PDB entry 2BFP | X-ray diffraction, 2.55 A resolution | chains A and C of the 4 polymer chains in the assembly

[Chain A (and C)]
Protein: Pteridine reductase 1
Organism: Leishmania major
Notes: EC 1.5.1.33; chain C of this document is another copy of the same molecule, construct and numbering; everything in this record applies to it too
UniProt: Q01782 (PTR1_LEIMA); numbering as in UniProt (aligned over 1-288)
Amino-acid sequence (288 residues; numbered 1 to 288; the number before each row is that of its first residue):
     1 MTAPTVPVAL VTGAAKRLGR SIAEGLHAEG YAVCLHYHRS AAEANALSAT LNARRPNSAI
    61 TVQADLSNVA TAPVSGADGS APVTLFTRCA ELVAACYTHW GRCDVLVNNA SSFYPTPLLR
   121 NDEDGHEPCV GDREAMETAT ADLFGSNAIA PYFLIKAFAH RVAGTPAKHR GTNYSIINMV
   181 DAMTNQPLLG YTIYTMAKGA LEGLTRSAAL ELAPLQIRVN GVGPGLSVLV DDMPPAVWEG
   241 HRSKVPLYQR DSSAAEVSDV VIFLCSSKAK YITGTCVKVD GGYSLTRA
Disordered / not traced: 1-5, 74-80, 122-130 (chain C: 1-4, 74-80, 121-132, 231-239)
Small-molecule neighbours:
  - tetrahydrobiopterin (H4B): Arg17, Ser111, Ser112, Phe113, Asp181, Leu188, Tyr194, Gly225, Leu226, Leu229, Val230
  - NADP (NAP; NADP nicotinamide-adenine-dinucleotide phosphate): Gly13, Lys16, Arg17, Leu18, Gly19, His36, Tyr37, His38, Arg39, Ser40, Ala64, Asp65, Leu66, Ser67, Asn109, Ala110, Ser111, Ser112, Asp142, Ser146, Asn147, Met179, Val180, Asp181, Tyr194, Lys198, Pro224, Gly225, Leu226, Ser227
UniProt features mapped onto this chain:
  - active site: Tyr194 (Proton acceptor)
  - binding site (substrate): Ser175

[Chain A / chain C interface]
Residue-residue contacts - 55 pairs, chain A then chain C:
  Arg206(A) with Leu285(C)
  Leu210(A) with Pro246(C), hydrophobic
  Ala213(A) with Pro246(C); Leu247(C)
  Gln216(A) with Tyr248(C)
  Leu226(A) with Tyr271(C)
  Val245(A) with Tyr271(C)
  Pro246(A) with Leu210(C), hydrophobic; Ala213(C)
  Leu247(A) with Ala213(C); Lys270(C)
  Tyr248(A) with Gln216(C); Lys270(C), hydrogen bond (side chain-backbone); Tyr271(C), hydrophobic
  Arg250(A) with Tyr271(C), hydrogen bond (backbone-side chain)
  Asp251(A) with Tyr271(C)
  Ser252(A) with Tyr271(C), hydrogen bond (backbone-side chain)
  Glu256(A) with Lys270(C), salt bridge; Tyr271(C)
  Asp259(A) with Lys268(C)
  Val260(A) with Phe263(C), hydrophobic; Ile272(C), hydrophobic
  Phe263(A) with Asp259(C); Val260(C), hydrophobic; Phe263(C), hydrophobic
  Lys268(A) with Asp259(C)
  Lys270(A) with Leu247(C); Tyr248(C), hydrogen bond (backbone-side chain); Glu256(C), salt bridge
  Tyr271(A) with Leu226(C), hydrogen bond (side chain-backbone); Val245(C); Tyr248(C), hydrophobic; Arg250(C), hydrogen bond (side chain-backbone); Asp251(C); Ser252(C), hydrogen bond (side chain-backbone); Glu256(C); Val279(C); Asp280(C); Gly281(C), hydrogen bond (backbone-backbone)
  Ile272(A) with Val260(C), hydrophobic; Lys278(C)
  Thr273(A) with Asp280(C); Gly281(C); Gly282(C)
  Thr275(A) with Lys278(C)
  Lys278(A) with Ile272(C); Thr275(C)
  Val279(A) with Tyr271(C)
  Asp280(A) with Tyr271(C); Thr273(C)
  Gly281(A) with Tyr271(C), hydrogen bond (backbone-backbone); Thr273(C)
  Gly282(A) with Thr273(C)
  Leu285(A) with Arg206(C); Ala209(C), hydrophobic
Interface residues without a listed pair, chain A (32 interface residues in all): Ala209, Arg218, Gly274, Val277
Interface residues without a listed pair, chain C (32 interface residues in all): Arg218, Gly274, Val277

[In short]
Chain A and chain C each contribute 32 residues to their interface, with 9 hydrogen bonds and 2 salt bridges.
Among the polar pairs are Glu256(A)-Lys270(C), Tyr248(A)-Lys270(C) and Arg250(A)-Tyr271(C). Chain A binds NADP
and tetrahydrobiopterin.
Both chains are Pteridine reductase 1 (Leishmania major). Entry 2BFP (Leishmania major pteridine reductase 1
in complex with NADP and tetrahydrobiopterin) was determined by X-ray diffraction, deposited together with
2BF7, 2BFA, 2BFM and 2BFO.
